Entry 4NSJ (X-ray diffraction, 1.70 A resolution); this record covers chain A.

Chain A:
Molecule: Lysozyme C
From: Gallus gallus
Notes: EC 3.2.1.17
Reference sequence: P00698 (LYSC_CHICK); residues 1-129 here correspond to UniProt positions 19-147 (UniProt number = residue number + 18)
Amino-acid sequence (129 residues; numbered 1 to 129; the number before each row is that of its first residue):
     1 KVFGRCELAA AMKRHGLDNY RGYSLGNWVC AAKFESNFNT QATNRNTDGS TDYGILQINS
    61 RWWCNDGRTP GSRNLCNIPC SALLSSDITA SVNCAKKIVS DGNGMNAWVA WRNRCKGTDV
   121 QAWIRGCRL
Curated features (UniProtKB/Swiss-Prot):
  - active site: Glu35, Asp52
  - binding site (substrate): Asp101
Disulfides: Cys6-Cys127, Cys30-Cys115, Cys64-Cys80, Cys76-Cys94
Ion coordination: carboplatin Pt near His15 (its only coordinating residue here); Na+: Ser60, Cys64, Ser72, Arg73 (together with formate)
Residues lining bound ligands: carboplatin (QPT): Arg14, His15, Thr89, Val92, Asn93, Lys96
From the paper describing this entry:
  - binding site for carboplatin: His15

Overview:
Chain A binds carboplatin. Ser60, Cys64, Ser72 and Arg73 form the Na+ site. UniProt lists active-site residues
Glu35 and Asp52 and substrate-binding residue Asp101. From the paper: a binding site for carboplatin at His15.
Chain A is Lysozyme C (Gallus gallus); the structure, Carboplatin binding to HEWL in 2M NH4formate, 0.1M HEPES
at pH 7.5, was determined by X-ray diffraction, deposited together with 4NSG, 4NSH, 4NSI, 4LT0 and 4LT3.
